8ERQ - chains L and A of the 3 polymer chains in the assembly; structure by electron microscopy, 3.30 A resolution.

Chain L:
Molecule: S2X324 Fab light chain
From: Homo sapiens
Notes: antibody fragment or engineered binder
Amino-acid sequence (110 residues; each row starts with the number of its first residue):
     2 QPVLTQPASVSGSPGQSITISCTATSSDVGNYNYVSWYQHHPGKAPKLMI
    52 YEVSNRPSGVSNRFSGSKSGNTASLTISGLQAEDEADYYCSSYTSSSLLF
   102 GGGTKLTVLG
Unresolved in the structure: 2
Disulfides: Cys23-Cys91

Chain A:
Molecule: Spike glycoprotein
From: Severe acute respiratory syndrome coronavirus 2
Reference sequence: P0DTC2 (SPIKE_SARS2); aligned in 2 segments with insertions or deletions, so no single offset holds: 4-208 ~ UniProt 1-210; 209-1207 ~ UniProt 212-1207
Amino-acid sequence (1274 residues; each row starts with the number of its first residue):
     4 MFVFLVLLPLVSSQCVNLTTRTQLPPAYTNSFTRGVYYPDKVFRSSVLHS
    54 TQDLFLPFFSNVTWFHVISGTNGTKRFDNPVLPFNDGVYFASIEKSNIIR
   104 GWIFGTTLDSKTQSLLIVNNATNVVIKVCEFQFCNDPFLDHKNNKSWMES
   154 EFRVYSSANNCTFEYVSQPFLMDLEGKQGNFKNLREFVFKNIDGYFKIYS
   204 KHTPIIVREPEDLPQGFSALEPLVDLPIGINITRFQTLLALHRSYLTPGD
   254 SSSGWTAGAAAYYVGYLQPRTFLLKYNENGTITDAVDCALDPLSETKCTL
   304 KSFTVEKGIYQTSNFRVQPTESIVRFPNITNLCPFDEVFNATRFASVYAW
   354 NRKRISNCVADYSVLYNLAPFFTFKCYGVSPTKLNDLCFTNVYADSFVIR
   404 GDEVRQIAPGQTGNIADYNYKLPDDFTGCVIAWNSNKLDSKVSGNYNYLY
   454 RLFRKSNLKPFERDISTEIYQAGNKPCNGVAGFNCYFPLRSYSFRPTYGV
   504 GHQPYRVVVLSFELLHAPATVCGPKKSTNLVKNKCVNFNFNGLKGTGVLT
   554 ESNKKFLPFQQFGRDIADTTDAVRDPQTLEILDITPCSFGGVSVITPGTN
   604 TSNQVAVLYQGVNCTEVPVAIHADQLTPTWRVYSTGSNVFQTRAGCLIGA
   654 EYVNNSYECDIPIGAGICASYQTQTKSHRRARSVASQSIIAYTMSLGAEN
   704 SVACSNNSIAIPTNFTISVTTEILPVSMTKTSVDCTMYICGDSTECSNLL
   754 LQYGSFCTQLKRALTGIAVEQDKNTQEVFAQVKQIYKTPPIKYFGGFNFS
   804 QILPDPSKPSKRSPIEDLLFNKVTLADAGFIKQYGDCLGDIAARDLICAQ
   854 KFKGLTVLPPLLTDEMIAQYTSALLAGTICSGWTFGAGPALQIPFPMQMA
   904 YRFNGIGVTQNVLYENQKLIANQFNSAIGKIQDSLSSTPSALGKLQDVVN
   954 HNAQALNTLVKQLSSKFGAISSVLNDIFSRLDKPEAEVQIDRLITGRLQS
  1004 LQTYVTQQLIRAAEIRASANLAATKMSECVLGQSKRVDFCGKGYHLMSFP
  1054 QSAPHGVVFLHVTYVPAQEKNFTTAPAICHDGKAHFPREGVFVSNGTHWF
  1104 VTQRNFYEPQIITTDNTFVSGNCDVVIGIVNNTVYDPLQPELDSFKEELD
  1154 KYFKNHTSPDVDLGDISGINASVVNIQKEIDRLNEVAKNLNESLIDLQEL
  1204 GKYEQGSGYIPEAPRDGQAYVRKDGEWVLLSTFLGRSLEVLFQGPGSGGL
  1254 NDIFEAQKIEWHEGSGHHHHHHHH
Unresolved in the structure: 4-333, 531-1277
Sequence notes: variant Val70 (Ala67 in P0DTC2), Ile96 (Thr95 in P0DTC2), Ile209 (Leu212 in P0DTC2), Asp339 (Gly in P0DTC2), Leu371 (Ser in P0DTC2), Pro373 (Ser in P0DTC2), Phe375 (Ser in P0DTC2), Asn417 (Lys in P0DTC2), Lys440 (Asn in P0DTC2), Ser446 (Gly in P0DTC2), Asn477 (Ser in P0DTC2), Lys478 (Thr in P0DTC2), Ala484 (Glu in P0DTC2), Arg493 (Gln in P0DTC2), Ser496 (Gly in P0DTC2), Arg498 (Gln in P0DTC2), Tyr501 (Asn in P0DTC2), His505 (Tyr in P0DTC2), Lys547 (Thr in P0DTC2), Gly614 (Asp in P0DTC2), Tyr655 (His in P0DTC2), Lys679 (Asn in P0DTC2), His681 (Pro in P0DTC2), Cys707 (Tyr in P0DTC2), Lys764 (Asn in P0DTC2), Tyr796 (Asp in P0DTC2), Pro817 (Phe in P0DTC2), Lys856 (Asn in P0DTC2), Cys883 (Thr in P0DTC2), Pro892 (Ala in P0DTC2), Pro899 (Ala in P0DTC2), Pro942 (Ala in P0DTC2), His954 (Gln in P0DTC2), Lys969 (Asn in P0DTC2), Phe981 (Leu in P0DTC2), Pro987 (Val in P0DTC2); conflict Asp143 (Gly142 in P0DTC2); insertion (212-214); expression tag (1208-1277)
Disulfides: Cys336-Cys361, Cys379-Cys432, Cys391-Cys525, Cys480-Cys488
Glycans and other covalent adducts: N-acetylglucosamine (NAG) linked to Asn343
Curated features (UniProtKB/Swiss-Prot):
  - region: Asn280 to Cys301 (Putative superantigen), Arg403 to Asp405 (Integrin-binding motif), Asn448 to Phe456 (Immunodominant HLA epitope recognized by the CD8+), Ser816 to Tyr837 (Fusion peptide 1), Lys835 to Phe855 (Fusion peptide 2), Asp1163 to Glu1202 (Heptad repeat 2)
  - glycosylation: Asn20 (N-linked (GlcNAc...) (complex) asparagine), Asn64 (N-linked (GlcNAc...) (hybrid) asparagine), Asn234 (N-linked (GlcNAc...) (high mannose) asparagine), Asn282 (N-linked (GlcNAc...) (complex) asparagine), Thr323 (O-linked (GalNAc) threonine), Ser325 (O-linked (HexNAc...) serine), Asn331 (N-linked (GlcNAc...) (complex) asparagine), Asn343 (N-linked (GlcNAc...) (complex) asparagine), Asn603 (N-linked (GlcNAc...) (hybrid) asparagine), Asn616 (N-linked (GlcNAc...) (complex) asparagine), Asn657 (N-linked (GlcNAc...) (complex) asparagine), Thr676 (O-linked (GlcNAc...) threonine), Thr678 (O-linked (GlcNAc...) threonine), Asn709 (N-linked (GlcNAc...) (high mannose) asparagine), Asn717 (N-linked (GlcNAc...) (hybrid) asparagine), Asn801 (N-linked (GlcNAc...) (hybrid) asparagine), Asn1074 (N-linked (GlcNAc...) (hybrid) asparagine), Asn1098 (N-linked (GlcNAc...) (complex) asparagine), Asn1134 (N-linked (GlcNAc...) (complex) asparagine), Asn1158 (N-linked (GlcNAc...) (complex) asparagine) and 2 more in UniProt
  - site (Cleavage): Arg685, Ser686, Arg815, Ser816
Reported in the primary citation:
  - post-translational modification sites: Asn343

How chain L and chain A interact:
Residue-residue contacts - 16 pairs, chain L then chain A:
  Val30(L) - Thr500(A)
  Gly31(L) - Thr500(A)
  Asn32(L) - Pro499(A)  hydrogen bond (side chain-backbone)
  Asn32(L) - Thr500(A)  hydrogen bond (backbone-backbone)
  Asn32(L) - Tyr501(A)  hydrogen bond (side chain-backbone)
  Tyr35(L) - Asn439(A)  hydrogen bond
  Tyr35(L) - Pro499(A)
  Glu53(L) - Lys440(A)  salt bridge
  Tyr94(L) - Val445(A)  hydrophobic
  Tyr94(L) - Pro499(A)  hydrophobic
  Tyr94(L) - Thr500(A)
  Thr95(L) - Thr500(A)
  Ser96(L) - Val445(A)
  Ser96(L) - Arg498(A)
  Ser97(L) - Ser446(A)
  Ser98(L) - Val445(A)
Interface residues without a listed pair, chain L (12 interface residues in all): Asp29, Leu99
Interface residues without a listed pair, chain A (10 interface residues in all): Gly502, Gln506
From the paper, about this interface:
  - residue pairs: Asn32(L)-Tyr501(A), Glu53(L)-Lys440(A) (salt bridge), Ser96(L)-Arg498(A) (backbone contact), Ser97(L)-Ser446(A)
  - epitope / paratope residues, chain L: Asn32(L), Glu53(L), Ser96(L), Ser97(L)
  - epitope / paratope residues, chain A: Asn439(A), Lys440(A), Ser446(A), Arg498(A), Pro499(A), Thr500(A), Tyr501(A), Gly502(A), Gln506(A)

Summary:
The interface between chain L and chain A involves 12 residues on one side and 10 on the other; the contacts
include 4 hydrogen bonds and 1 salt bridge. Polar contacts include Glu53(L)-Lys440(A), Asn32(L)-Pro499(A) and
Asn32(L)-Tyr501(A). The authors report contacts between Asn32(L) and Tyr501(A) and Ser97(L) and Ser446(A); a
salt bridge between Glu53(L) and Lys440(A); a backbone contact between Ser96(L) and Arg498(A). From the paper:
epitope/paratope residues Asn32(L), Glu53(L) and Asn439(A) among others; a modification site at Asn343(A).
Chain L is S2X324 Fab light chain (Homo sapiens) and chain A is Spike glycoprotein (Severe acute respiratory
syndrome coronavirus 2); the structure, SARS-CoV-2 BA.1 spike ectodomain trimer in complex with the S2X324
neutralizing antibody Fab fragment (local refinement ..., was determined by electron microscopy (same
publication as 8ERR).
